PDB entry 7KTS | electron microscopy, 19.09 A resolution (very low resolution: no residue pairs are listed; an interface is given only as per-side residue counts) | chains D and H of the 13 polymer chains in the assembly

Chain D:
Molecule: STAGA complex 65 subunit gamma, DhaA, STAGA complex 65 subunit gamma
From: Homo sapiens
UniProtKB: O94864 (ST65G_HUMAN); residues 52-414 carry their UniProt numbers (332 of 740 residues fall inside the UniProt entry; the rest is not from it)
Chain sequence (749 residues; numbered -3 to 749 plus 9 insertion-coded residues; 13 numbers in that range are skipped by the numbering (no residue carries them; nothing is unmodelled there); the number before each row is that of its first residue; a row labelled like 87A-87I holds insertion residues (87A, then the next letters in order); numbers below 1 keep their minus sign (Met-3 is residue -3); X marks 50 residues of unknown identity (built as UNK)):
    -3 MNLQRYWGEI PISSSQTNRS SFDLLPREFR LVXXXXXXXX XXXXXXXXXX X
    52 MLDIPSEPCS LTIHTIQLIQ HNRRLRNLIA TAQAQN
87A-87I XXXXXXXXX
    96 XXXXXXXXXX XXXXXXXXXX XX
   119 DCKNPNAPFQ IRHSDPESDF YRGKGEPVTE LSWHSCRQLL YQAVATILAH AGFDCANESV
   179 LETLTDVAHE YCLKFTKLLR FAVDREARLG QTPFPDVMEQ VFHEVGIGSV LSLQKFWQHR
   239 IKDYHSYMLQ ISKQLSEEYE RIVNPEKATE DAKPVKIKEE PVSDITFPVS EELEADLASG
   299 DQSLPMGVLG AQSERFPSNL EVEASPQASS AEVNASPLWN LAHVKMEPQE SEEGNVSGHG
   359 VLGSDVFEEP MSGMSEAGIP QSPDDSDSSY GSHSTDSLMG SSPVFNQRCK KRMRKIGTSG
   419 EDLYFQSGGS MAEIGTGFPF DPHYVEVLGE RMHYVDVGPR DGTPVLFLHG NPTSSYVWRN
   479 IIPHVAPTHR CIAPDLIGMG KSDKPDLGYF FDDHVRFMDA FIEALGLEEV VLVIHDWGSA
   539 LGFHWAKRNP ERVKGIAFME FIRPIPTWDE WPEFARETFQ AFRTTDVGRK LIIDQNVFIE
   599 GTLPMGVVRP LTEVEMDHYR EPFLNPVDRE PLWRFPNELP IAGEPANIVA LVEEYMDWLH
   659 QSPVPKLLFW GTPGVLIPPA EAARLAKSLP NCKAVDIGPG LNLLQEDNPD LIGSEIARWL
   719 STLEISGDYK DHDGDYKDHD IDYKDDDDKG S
Unresolved in the structure: -3 to 32, 87A-87I, 265-749
Swiss-Prot annotation at these positions:
  - modified residue (Phosphoserine): Ser323, Ser334
  - cross-link: Lys271 (Glycyl lysine isopeptide (Lys-Gly) (interchain with G-Cter in SUMO2))

Chain H:
Molecule: Transcription initiation factor TFIID subunit 10
From: Homo sapiens
UniProtKB: Q12962 (TAF10_HUMAN); residue numbers follow UniProt; this construct covers 1-218
Chain sequence (218 residues; numbered 1 to 218; the number before each row is that of its first residue):
     1 MSCSGSGADP EAAPASAASA PGPAPPVSAP AALPSSTAAE NKASPAGTAG GPGAGAAAGG
    61 TGPLAARAGE PAERRGAAPV SAGGAAPPEG AISNGVYVLP SAANGDVKPV VSSTPLVDFL
   121 MQLEDYTPTI PDAVTGYYLN RAGFEASDPR IIRLISLAAQ KFISDIANDA LQHCKMKGTA
   181 SGSSRSKSKD RKYTLTMEDL TPALSEYGIN VKKPHYFT
Unresolved in the structure: 1-113, 182-187
Swiss-Prot annotation at these positions:
  - motif: Lys187 to Lys189 ([KR]-[STA]-K motif)
  - modified residue: Ser2 (N-acetylserine), Ser44 (Phosphoserine), Thr48 (Phosphothreonine), Lys189 (Allysine)

Interface between chain D and chain H:
At this resolution (19 A) residue pairs are not listed: 62 residues of chain D and 59 of chain H lie at the interface.

Overview:
62 residues of chain D face 59 of chain H across their interface.
Here chain D is STAGA complex 65 subunit gamma, DhaA, STAGA complex 65 subunit gamma and chain H is
Transcription initiation factor TFIID subunit 10, both from Homo sapiens. Entry 7KTS (Negative stain EM
structure of the human SAGA coactivator complex (TRRAP, core, splicing module)) was determined by electron
microscopy together with 7KTR from the same study.
